PDB entry 9GFK | X-ray diffraction, 1.84 A resolution | chains B and G of the 8 polymer chains in the assembly

[Chain B]
Protein: E3 ubiquitin-protein ligase Mdm2
Source organism: Homo sapiens
Notes: EC 6.3.2.-; fragment: truncated n-terminal domain
UniProt: Q00987 (MDM2_HUMAN); numbering as in UniProt (aligned over 17-111)
Amino-acid sequence (96 residues; numbered 16 to 111; the number before each row is that of its first residue):
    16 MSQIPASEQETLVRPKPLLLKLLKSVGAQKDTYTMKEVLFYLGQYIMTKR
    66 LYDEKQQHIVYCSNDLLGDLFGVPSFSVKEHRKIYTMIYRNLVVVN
Sequence notes: initiating methionine (16)
Swiss-Prot annotation at these positions:
  - mutagenesis: Gly-58 (G58A: No effect on its ability to induce apoptosis)

[Chain G]
Protein: Stapled foldamer
Amino-acid sequence (12 residues; each row starts with the number of its first residue):
     1 TSFCEYWAXXXX
Modified residues: URL ([(2S)-2-azanyl-4-methyl-pentyl]carbamic acid) at position 9, URL ([(2S)-2-azanyl-4-methyl-pentyl]carbamic acid) at position 10, A1IL6 ((2S,4S)-4-hexylsulfanylpyrrolidine-2-carboxylic acid) at position 11, NH2 (amino group) at position 12
Glycans and other covalent adducts: covalent link Cys-4/A1IL6_11

[Interface between chain B and chain G]
Contacting residue pairs (29):
  Gln-24(B) / URL_10(G)
  Gln-24(B) / A1IL6_11(G)
  Gln-24(B) / NH2_12(G)
  Lys-51(B) / NH2_12(G)
  Leu-54(B) / Trp-7(G)  hydrogen bond (backbone-side chain)
  Leu-54(B) / URL_10(G)
  Leu-54(B) / A1IL6_11(G)
  Phe-55(B) / A1IL6_11(G)
  Leu-57(B) / Trp-7(G)  hydrophobic
  Gly-58(B) / Phe-3(G)
  Gly-58(B) / Trp-7(G)
  Ile-61(B) / Phe-3(G)  hydrophobic
  Met-62(B) / Phe-3(G)  hydrophobic
  Met-62(B) / Cys-4(G)  hydrophobic
  Tyr-67(B) / Phe-3(G)  hydrophobic
  Gln-72(B) / Thr-1(G)
  Gln-72(B) / Ser-2(G)
  Gln-72(B) / Phe-3(G)  hydrogen bond (side chain-backbone)
  Gln-72(B) / Tyr-6(G)
  His-73(B) / Tyr-6(G)
  Val-93(B) / Phe-3(G)  hydrophobic
  Val-93(B) / Tyr-6(G)
  Val-93(B) / Trp-7(G)  hydrophobic
  Val-93(B) / URL_10(G)
  Lys-94(B) / Tyr-6(G)
  His-96(B) / URL_9(G)  hydrogen bond (side chain-backbone)
  His-96(B) / URL_10(G)
  Ile-99(B) / URL_10(G)
  Tyr-100(B) / URL_10(G)
Interface residues without a listed pair, chain B (17 interface residues in all): Val-75

[Summary]
The interface between chain B and chain G involves 17 residues on one side and 10 on the other; the contacts
include 3 hydrogen bonds. Polar pairs include Leu-54(B)/Trp-7(G), Gln-72(B)/Phe-3(G) and His-96(B)/URL_9(G).
From UniProt: one mutagenesis site on chain B.
Here chain B is E3 ubiquitin-protein ligase Mdm2 (Homo sapiens) and chain G is Stapled foldamer. Entry 9GFK
(human MDM2 complex with stapled foldamer) was determined by X-ray diffraction (same publication as 9FQL).
